Entry 9GHI (X-ray diffraction, 2.41 A resolution); this record covers chains H and L of the 4 polymer chains in the assembly.

# Chain H
Molecule: MAC1 heavy chain
Organism: Mus musculus
Sequence (234 residues; numbered -2 to 224 plus 7 insertion-coded residues; the number before each row is that of its first residue; a row labelled like 82A-82C holds insertion residues (82A, then the next letters in order); numbers below 1 keep their minus sign (Glu-2 is residue -2)):
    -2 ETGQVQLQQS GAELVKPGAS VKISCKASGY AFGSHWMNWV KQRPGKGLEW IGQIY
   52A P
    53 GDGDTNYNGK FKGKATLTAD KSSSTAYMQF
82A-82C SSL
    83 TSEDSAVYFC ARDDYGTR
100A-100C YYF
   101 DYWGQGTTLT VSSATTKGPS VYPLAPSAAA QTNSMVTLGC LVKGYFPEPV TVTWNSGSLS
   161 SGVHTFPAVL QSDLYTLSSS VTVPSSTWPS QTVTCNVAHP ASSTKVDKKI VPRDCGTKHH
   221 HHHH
Not modelled in the structure: -2 to 0, 215-224
Disulfide bonds: Cys22-Cys92, Cys140-Cys195

# Chain L
Molecule: MAC1 light chain
Organism: Mus musculus
Sequence (217 residues; numbered -2 to 214; the number before each row is that of its first residue; numbers below 1 keep their minus sign (Glu-2 is residue -2)):
    -2 ETGDIQMTQT TSSLSASLGD RVSISCRASQ DINNYLNWYQ QKPDGTVKLL IHYTSRLRSG
    58 VPSRFSGSGF GTDYSLTITN LEQEDIATYF CQQGKTLPLT FGAGTKLEIK RTDAAPTVSI
   118 FPPSSEQLTS GGASVVCFLN NFYPKDINVK WKIDGSERQN GVLNSWTDQD SKDSTYSMSS
   178 TLTLTKDEYE RHNSYTCEAT HKTSTSPIVK SFNRNEC
Not modelled in the structure: -2 to -1
Disulfide bonds: Cys23-Cys88, Cys134-Cys194

# Chain H / chain L interface
Pairs across the interface - 73 pairs, chain H then chain L:
  Gln39(H) - Gln38(L)  hydrogen bond
  Gln39(H) - Phe87(L)
  Gly44(H) - Gly99(L)
  Gly44(H) - Ala100(L)
  Leu45(H) - Phe87(L)  hydrophobic
  Leu45(H) - Phe98(L)
  Leu45(H) - Gly99(L)
  Trp47(H) - Pro95(L)  hydrophobic
  Trp47(H) - Leu96(L)
  Gln50(H) - Leu94(L)
  Asn60(H) - Pro95(L)
  Lys62(H) - Asp1(L)  salt bridge
  Phe91(H) - Gln38(L)
  Phe91(H) - Gly42(L)
  Tyr100A(H) - Asn34(L)  hydrogen bond (backbone-side chain)
  Tyr100A(H) - Gln89(L)  hydrogen bond (backbone-side chain)
  Tyr100A(H) - Gly91(L)
  Tyr100A(H) - Leu94(L)
  Tyr100A(H) - Leu96(L)  hydrophobic
  Tyr100B(H) - Asn34(L)
  Tyr100B(H) - Tyr36(L)
  Tyr100B(H) - Leu46(L)  hydrophobic
  Tyr100B(H) - His49(L)
  Phe100C(H) - Tyr36(L)  hydrogen bond (backbone-side chain)
  Phe100C(H) - Leu46(L)
  Phe100C(H) - Leu96(L)  hydrophobic
  Phe100C(H) - Phe98(L)  hydrophobic
  Asp101(H) - Leu46(L)
  Asp101(H) - Arg55(L)
  Trp103(H) - Tyr36(L)
  Trp103(H) - Val44(L)  hydrophobic
  Tyr122(H) - Ser121(L)
  Tyr122(H) - Glu123(L)
  Tyr122(H) - Gln124(L)
  Tyr122(H) - Ser127(L)
  Pro123(H) - Ser121(L)
  Pro123(H) - Glu123(L)
  Leu124(H) - Phe118(L)
  Leu124(H) - Val133(L)  hydrophobic
  Leu124(H) - Phe135(L)  hydrophobic
  Ala125(H) - Phe118(L)
  Ala125(H) - Pro119(L)
  Ser127(H) - Cys214(L)  hydrogen bond (side chain-backbone)
  Ala128(H) - Cys214(L)  hydrogen bond (backbone-backbone)
  Ala129(H) - Glu213(L)
  Thr137(H) - Ser116(L)
  Thr137(H) - Phe118(L)
  Leu141(H) - Ser131(L)
  Lys143(H) - Ser131(L)
  Lys143(H) - Thr180(L)
  His164(H) - Asn137(L)
  His164(H) - Asn138(L)
  His164(H) - Ser174(L)  hydrogen bond
  Phe166(H) - Phe135(L)  hydrophobic
  Phe166(H) - Asn137(L)
  Phe166(H) - Ser162(L)
  Phe166(H) - Thr164(L)
  Phe166(H) - Ser174(L)
  Phe166(H) - Met175(L)
  Phe166(H) - Ser176(L)
  Pro167(H) - Ser162(L)  hydrogen bond (backbone-side chain)
  Pro167(H) - Trp163(L)
  Val169(H) - Asn161(L)
  Val169(H) - Ser162(L)
  Gln171(H) - Leu160(L)
  Ser178(H) - Phe135(L)
  Ser180(H) - Phe135(L)
  Ser180(H) - Asn137(L)  hydrogen bond
  Lys208(H) - Glu123(L)  salt bridge
  Arg213(H) - Pro119(L)
  Arg213(H) - Pro120(L)  hydrogen bond (side chain-backbone)
  Arg213(H) - Cys214(L)  hydrogen bond (side chain-backbone)
  Asp214(H) - Cys214(L)  hydrogen bond
Interface residues without a listed pair, chain H (44 interface residues in all): Asn35, Val37, Asn58, Asp96, Arg100, Tyr102, Pro126, Leu138, Gly139, Thr165, Ser179
Interface residues without a listed pair, chain L (45 interface residues in all): Lys92, Thr178, Phe209

# Overview
Chain H and chain L form an interface of 44 and 45 residues respectively; the contacts include 12 hydrogen
bonds and 2 salt bridges. Polar pairs include Lys62(H)-Asp1(L), Lys208(H)-Glu123(L) and Gln39(H)-Gln38(L).
Here chain H is MAC1 heavy chain and chain L is MAC1 light chain, both from Mus musculus. Entry 9GHI (Machupo
virus GP1-GP2 heterodimer in complex with Fab of MAC1) was determined by X-ray diffraction (same publication
as 9GHJ and 9QQN).
